Entry 8ZEF (X-ray diffraction, 3.21 A resolution); this record covers chains A and C of the 3 polymer chains in the assembly.

== Chain A ==
Name: 3'-5' exonuclease DinG
Organism: Staphylococcus aureus (strain NCTC 8325 / PS 47)
Notes: EC 3.1.-.-
UniProt: Q2FYH5 (DING_STAA8); residues 1-897 here = UniProt positions 1-897
Chain sequence (897 residues; each row starts with the number of its first residue):
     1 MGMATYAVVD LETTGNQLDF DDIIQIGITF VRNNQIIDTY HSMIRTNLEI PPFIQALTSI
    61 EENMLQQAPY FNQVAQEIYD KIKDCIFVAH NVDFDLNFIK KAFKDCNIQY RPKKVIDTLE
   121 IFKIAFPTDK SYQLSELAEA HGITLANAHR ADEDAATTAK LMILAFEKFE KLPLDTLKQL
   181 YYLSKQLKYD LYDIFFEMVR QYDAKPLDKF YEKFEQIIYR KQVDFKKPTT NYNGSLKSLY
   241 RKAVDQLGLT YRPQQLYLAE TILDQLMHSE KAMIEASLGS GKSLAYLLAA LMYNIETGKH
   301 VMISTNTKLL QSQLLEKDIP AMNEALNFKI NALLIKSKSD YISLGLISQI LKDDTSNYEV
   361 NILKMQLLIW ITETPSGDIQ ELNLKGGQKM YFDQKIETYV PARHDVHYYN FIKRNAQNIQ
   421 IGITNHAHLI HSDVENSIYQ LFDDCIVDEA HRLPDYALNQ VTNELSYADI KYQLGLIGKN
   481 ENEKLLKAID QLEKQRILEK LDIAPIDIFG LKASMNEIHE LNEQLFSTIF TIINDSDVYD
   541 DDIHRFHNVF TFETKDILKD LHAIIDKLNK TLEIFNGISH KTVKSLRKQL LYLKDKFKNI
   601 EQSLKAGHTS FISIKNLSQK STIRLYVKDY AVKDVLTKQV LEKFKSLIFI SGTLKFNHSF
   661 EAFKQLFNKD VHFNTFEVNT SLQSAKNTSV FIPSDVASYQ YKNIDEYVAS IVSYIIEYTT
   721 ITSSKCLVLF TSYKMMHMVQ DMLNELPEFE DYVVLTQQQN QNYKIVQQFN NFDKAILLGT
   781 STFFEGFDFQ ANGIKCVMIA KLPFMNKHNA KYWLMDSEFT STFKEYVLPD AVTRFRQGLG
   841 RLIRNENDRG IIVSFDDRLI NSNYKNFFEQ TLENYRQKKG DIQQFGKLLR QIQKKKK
Disordered / not traced: 679-682, 845-847, 895-897
Differences from the reference sequence: conflict Phe210 (Ser in Q2FYH5), Arg241 (Ser in Q2FYH5)
Ion coordination: Ca2+ site 1: Asp10, Glu12, Asp154 (shared with 1 residue of chain B); Ca2+ site 2: Asp10, Asp95 (shared with 1 residue of chain B)
Curated features (UniProtKB/Swiss-Prot):
  - motif: Asp448 to His451 (DEAH box)
  - binding site (ATP): Ala276 to Ser283

== Chain C ==
Molecule: 7-nt DNA strand
Sequence (7 nucleotides; row label = number of the first residue in the row):
     1 TTTTTTT

== Chain A / chain C interface ==
Contacting residue pairs - 29 pairs, chain A then chain C:
  Tyr539(A) - DT5(C)  hydrogen bond to the base
  Ile543(A) - DT6(C)  phosphate contact
  Arg545(A) - DT5(C)  sugar contact
  Arg545(A) - DT6(C)  salt bridge to the phosphate
  Phe546(A) - DT7(C)  base contact
  Tyr701(A) - DT4(C)  hydrogen bond to the base
  Thr731(A) - DT5(C)  hydrogen bond to the phosphate
  Ser732(A) - DT5(C)  phosphate contact
  Tyr733(A) - DT6(C)  phosphate contact
  Gln757(A) - DT7(C)  hydrogen bond to the phosphate
  Gln759(A) - DT7(C)  hydrogen bond to the phosphate
  Ser781(A) - DT6(C)  hydrogen bond to the sugar
  Ser781(A) - DT7(C)  phosphate contact
  Thr782(A) - DT6(C)  base contact
  Thr782(A) - DT7(C)  sugar contact
  Lys801(A) - DT5(C)  salt bridge to the phosphate
  Phe804(A) - DT3(C)  sugar contact
  Phe804(A) - DT5(C)  phosphate contact
  Asn806(A) - DT4(C)  sugar contact
  Asn806(A) - DT5(C)  hydrogen bond to the base
  Lys807(A) - DT3(C)  hydrogen bond to the base
  Asn809(A) - DT6(C)  base contact
  Phe823(A) - DT2(C)  phosphate contact
  Phe823(A) - DT3(C)  sugar contact
  Lys824(A) - DT2(C)  salt bridge to the phosphate
  Arg858(A) - DT3(C)  salt bridge to the phosphate
  Arg858(A) - DT4(C)  salt bridge to the phosphate
  Tyr864(A) - DT2(C)  phosphate contact
  Tyr864(A) - DT3(C)  hydrogen bond to the phosphate
Other interface residues (no listed pair), chain A (24 interface residues in all): Tyr699, Leu802, His808

== In short ==
Chain A and chain C form an interface of 24 and 6 residues respectively; the contacts include 9 hydrogen bonds
and 5 salt bridges. Polar contacts include Tyr539(A)-DT5(C), Tyr701(A)-DT4(C) and Asn806(A)-DT5(C). UniProt
lists 8 ATP-binding residues on chain A.
Here chain A is 3'-5' exonuclease DinG (Staphylococcus aureus (strain NCTC 8325 / PS 47)) and chain C is a
7-nt DNA strand. Entry 8ZEF (Crystal structure of Staphylococcus aureus DinG protein in complex with ssDNA and
Ca2+) was determined by X-ray diffraction.
